PDB entry 9EOL | X-ray diffraction, 1.69 A resolution | chain A

# Chain A
Name: UPF0309 protein SCO4393
Source organism: Streptomyces coelicolor
UniProtKB: Q9K3V1 (Y4393_STRCO); residues 1-251 here = UniProt positions 1-251
Amino-acid sequence (251 residues; each row starts with the number of its first residue):
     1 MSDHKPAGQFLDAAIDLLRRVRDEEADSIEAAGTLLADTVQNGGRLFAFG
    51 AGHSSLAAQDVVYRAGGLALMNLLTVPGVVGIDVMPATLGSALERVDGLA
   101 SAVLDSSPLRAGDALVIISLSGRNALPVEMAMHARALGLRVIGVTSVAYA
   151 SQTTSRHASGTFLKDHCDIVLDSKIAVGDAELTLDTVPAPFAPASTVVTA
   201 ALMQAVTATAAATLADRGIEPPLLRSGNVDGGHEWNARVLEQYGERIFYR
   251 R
Disordered / not traced: 1-3
Residues lining bound ligands: 6-phosphogluconic acid (6PG): Ala-51, Gly-52, His-53, Ser-54, Glu-94, Ser-119, Leu-120, Ser-121, Gly-122
Reported in the primary citation:
  - conformationally variable residues (loop rearrangement): Ser-226 to Gly-232
  - binding site for 6-phosphogluconic acid: Ser-54, Ser-119, Ser-121
  - catalytic residues: Ser-91, Glu-94 (proposed by the authors, not directly observed)
  - mutagenesis - D179N: increased growth
  - mutagenesis - H53A, R64A, E94A, D179A: abolished catalytic activity on GlcNAc
  - mutagenesis - S91A, N228A: decreased catalytic activity on GlcNAc
  - mutagenesis - S54A, S119A, S121A: unchanged catalytic activity on GlcNAc

# Overview
Ligands of chain A: 6-phosphogluconic acid. From the paper: catalytic residues Ser-91 and Glu-94; H53A, R64A
and E94A, among others, abolish catalytic activity on GlcNAc; 10 substitutions were tested in all.
Chain A is UPF0309 protein SCO4393 (Streptomyces coelicolor); the structure, N-acetylglucosamine 6-phosphate
dehydratase: inhibited 6-phosphogluconic acid state of NagS, was determined by X-ray diffraction together with
9F7O and 9F7V from the same study.
